Entry 8Z5C (X-ray diffraction, 1.85 A resolution); this record covers chains A and B.

Chain A (and B):
Protein: 3-oxoacyl-[acyl-carrier-protein] synthase 2
From: Helicobacter pylori
Notes: EC 2.3.1.179; chain B of this document is another copy of the same molecule, construct and numbering; everything in this record applies to it too
UniProt: A0A438WLJ1 (A0A438WLJ1_HELPX); numbering as in UniProt (aligned over 1-412)
Chain sequence (412 residues; numbered 1 to 412; the number before each row is that of its first residue):
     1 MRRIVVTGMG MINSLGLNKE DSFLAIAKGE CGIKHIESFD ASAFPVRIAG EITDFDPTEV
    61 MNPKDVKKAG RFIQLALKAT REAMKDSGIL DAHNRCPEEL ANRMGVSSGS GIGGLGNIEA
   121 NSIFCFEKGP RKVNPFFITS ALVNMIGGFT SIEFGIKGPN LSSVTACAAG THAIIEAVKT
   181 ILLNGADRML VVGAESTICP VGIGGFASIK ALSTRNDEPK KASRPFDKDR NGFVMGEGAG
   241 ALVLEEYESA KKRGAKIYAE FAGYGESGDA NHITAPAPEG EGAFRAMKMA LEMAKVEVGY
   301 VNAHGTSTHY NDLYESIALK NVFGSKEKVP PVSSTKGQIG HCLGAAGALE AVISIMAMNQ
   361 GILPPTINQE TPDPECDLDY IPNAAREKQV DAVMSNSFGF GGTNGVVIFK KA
Metal / ion sites: rubidium ion: Asn302, Glu350, Ser395, Asn396

Chain A / chain B interface:
Pairs across the interface (115):
  Ala43(A) - Pro130(B)
  Phe44(A) - Cys125(B)  hydrophobic
  Phe44(A) - Pro130(B)  hydrophobic
  Asn102(A) - Arg285(B)
  Gly111(A) - Leu142(B)
  Ile112(A) - Leu142(B)  hydrophobic
  Leu115(A) - Ile118(B)  hydrophobic
  Ile118(A) - Leu115(B)  hydrophobic
  Ile118(A) - Ile118(B)  hydrophobic
  Glu119(A) - Ser122(B)
  Asn121(A) - Val201(B)
  Ser122(A) - Glu119(B)
  Ser122(A) - Val201(B)
  Ile123(A) - Phe126(B)  hydrophobic
  Cys125(A) - Pro200(B)  hydrophobic
  Phe126(A) - Ile123(B)  hydrophobic
  Phe126(A) - Glu127(B)
  Glu127(A) - Phe126(B)
  Pro130(A) - Phe44(B)  hydrophobic
  Pro130(A) - Pro45(B)
  Arg131(A) - Pro45(B)
  Arg131(A) - Lys210(B)
  Val133(A) - Gly204(B)
  Val133(A) - Gly205(B)
  Val133(A) - Ser208(B)
  Asn134(A) - Ser208(B)  hydrogen bond (backbone-side chain)
  Pro135(A) - Ser208(B)
  Pro135(A) - Ile209(B)
  Phe137(A) - Val201(B)  hydrophobic
  Phe137(A) - Gly205(B)
  Ile138(A) - Gly205(B)
  Thr139(A) - Ile209(B)
  Thr139(A) - Thr274(B)
  Leu142(A) - Ile112(B)  hydrophobic
  Val143(A) - Val164(B)  hydrophobic
  Asn144(A) - Val164(B)
  Asn144(A) - Thr165(B)
  Asn144(A) - Ala166(B)
  Asn144(A) - Phe400(B)  hydrogen bond (side chain-backbone)
  Asn144(A) - Thr403(B)
  Met145(A) - Ile273(B)  hydrophobic
  Met145(A) - Gly401(B)
  Gly148(A) - Gly401(B)
  Phe149(A) - Ile273(B)  hydrophobic
  Ser151(A) - Ala270(B)
  Ile152(A) - Ala270(B)
  Ile152(A) - Asn271(B)
  Ile152(A) - His272(B)
  Ile152(A) - Ile273(B)
  Ile156(A) - Ala270(B)
  Lys157(A) - Ser267(B)
  Lys157(A) - Gly268(B)  hydrogen bond (backbone-backbone)
  Lys157(A) - Asp269(B)
  Lys157(A) - Arg285(B)  hydrogen bond (backbone-side chain)
  Gly158(A) - Ser267(B)
  Gly158(A) - Gly268(B)  hydrogen bond (backbone-backbone)
  Pro159(A) - Glu266(B)
  Asn160(A) - Thr165(B)
  Asn160(A) - Thr403(B)  hydrogen bond (backbone-side chain)
  Leu161(A) - His172(B)
  Leu161(A) - Lys179(B)
  Leu161(A) - Glu266(B)
  Ser162(A) - Ser162(B)
  Ser162(A) - Ser163(B)
  Ser162(A) - Val164(B)
  Ser162(A) - Thr165(B)
  Ser163(A) - Ser162(B)
  Val164(A) - Val143(B)  hydrophobic
  Val164(A) - Asn144(B)
  Val164(A) - Ser162(B)
  Val164(A) - Val164(B)  hydrophobic
  Thr165(A) - Asn144(B)
  Thr165(A) - Asn160(B)
  Thr165(A) - Ser162(B)
  Ala166(A) - Asn144(B)
  His172(A) - Asn160(B)
  His172(A) - Leu161(B)
  Glu176(A) - Glu176(B)
  Lys179(A) - Leu161(B)
  Lys179(A) - Thr180(B)  hydrogen bond
  Lys179(A) - Leu183(B)
  Thr180(A) - Lys179(B)  hydrogen bond
  Leu183(A) - Met1(B)  hydrophobic
  Leu183(A) - Lys179(B)
  Leu183(A) - Leu183(B)  hydrophobic
  Leu183(A) - Tyr264(B)
  Pro200(A) - Cys125(B)  hydrophobic
  Val201(A) - Ser122(B)
  Gly205(A) - Ile138(B)
  Phe206(A) - Ile138(B)  hydrophobic
  Ile209(A) - Phe137(B)  hydrophobic
  Tyr264(A) - Leu183(B)
  Glu266(A) - Pro159(B)
  Glu266(A) - Leu161(B)
  Ser267(A) - Lys157(B)
  Ser267(A) - Gly158(B)
  Gly268(A) - Lys157(B)  hydrogen bond (backbone-backbone)
  Gly268(A) - Gly158(B)  hydrogen bond (backbone-backbone)
  Asp269(A) - Lys157(B)
  Ala270(A) - Ser151(B)
  Ala270(A) - Ile152(B)
  Ala270(A) - Ile156(B)
  Ala270(A) - Lys157(B)
  Asn271(A) - Ile152(B)
  His272(A) - Ile152(B)
  Ile273(A) - Met145(B)  hydrophobic
  Ile273(A) - Phe149(B)  hydrophobic
  Ile273(A) - Ile152(B)  hydrophobic
  Arg285(A) - Asn102(B)
  Arg285(A) - Lys157(B)  hydrogen bond (side chain-backbone)
  Phe400(A) - Asn144(B)  hydrogen bond (backbone-side chain)
  Gly401(A) - Met145(B)
  Gly401(A) - Gly148(B)
  Thr403(A) - Asn144(B)
  Thr403(A) - Asn160(B)  hydrogen bond (side chain-backbone)
Also at the interface, not in a pair above, chain A (70 interface residues in all): Pro45, Lys68, Gly155, Leu182, Gly202, Glu281
Also at the interface, not in a pair above, chain B (70 interface residues in all): Ala43, Lys68, Gly111, Asn121, Thr139, Gly155, Leu182, Phe206, Glu281

In short:
The chain A/chain B interface involves 70 residues from each chain; the contacts include 13 hydrogen bonds.
Polar contacts include Asn134(A)-Ser208(B), Asn144(A)-Phe400(B) and Lys157(A)-Arg285(B). The rubidium ion site
is built by Asn302(A), Glu350(A), Ser395(A) and Asn396(A).
Chain A and chain B are both 3-oxoacyl-[acyl-carrier-protein] synthase 2 (Helicobacter pylori); the structure,
Cystal structure of beta-ketoacyl-ACP synthase FabF from Helicobacter pylori, was determined by X-ray
diffraction, deposited together with 8Z5D, 8Z5F and 8Z5E.
